Entry 9FB6 (electron microscopy, 3.13 A resolution); this record covers chains A and B of the 8 polymer chains in the assembly.

Chain A (and B):
Protein: Large T antigen
From: Betapolyomavirus macacae
Notes: EC 3.6.4.-; chain B of this document is another copy of the same molecule, construct and numbering; everything in this record applies to it too
UniProtKB: P03070 (LT_SV40); residues 266-627 here = UniProt positions 266-627
Chain sequence (362 residues; numbered 266 to 627; the number before each row is that of its first residue):
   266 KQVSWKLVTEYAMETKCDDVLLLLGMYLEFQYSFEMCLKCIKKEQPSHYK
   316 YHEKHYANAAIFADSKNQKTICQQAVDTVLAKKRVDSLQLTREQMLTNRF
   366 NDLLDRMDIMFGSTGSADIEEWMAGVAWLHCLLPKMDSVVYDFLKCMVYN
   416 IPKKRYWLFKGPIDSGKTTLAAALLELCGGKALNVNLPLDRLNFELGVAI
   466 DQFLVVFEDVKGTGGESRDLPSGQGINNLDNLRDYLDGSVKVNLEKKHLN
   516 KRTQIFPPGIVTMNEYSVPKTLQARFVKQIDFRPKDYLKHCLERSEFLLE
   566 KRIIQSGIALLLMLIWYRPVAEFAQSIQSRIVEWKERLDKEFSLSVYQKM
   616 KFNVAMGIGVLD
Ligand contacts: ATP (adenosine-5'-triphosphate): Trp393, Leu397, Pro427, Ile428, Asp429, Ser430, Gly431, Lys432, Thr433, Thr434, Asp474, Asn529, Arg548, Pro549, Lys550, Leu553, Lys554, Leu557, Leu564
From the paper describing this entry:
  - binding site for Chains: T: Arg456, Lys512, His513
  - binding site for ATP: Lys418, Arg498, Arg540

Interface between chain A and chain B:
Pairs across the interface - 60 pairs, chain A then chain B:
  Asp284(A) with Arg349(B), salt bridge
  Leu286(A) with Asp342(B); Ala346(B); Arg349(B)
  Leu287(A) with Val350(B); Leu353(B), hydrophobic
  Gly290(A) with Ala346(B); Val350(B)
  Met291(A) with Val350(B); Gln354(B)
  Leu293(A) with Thr343(B)
  Gln310(A) with Gln354(B), hydrogen bond (side chain-backbone)
  Asp329(A) with Lys271(B), salt bridge
  Ser330(A) with Gln339(B), hydrogen bond (backbone-side chain)
  Lys331(A) with Trp270(B); Gln339(B)
  Gln333(A) with Gln339(B)
  Lys334(A) with Asp342(B), salt bridge
  Ile428(A) with Lys418(B), hydrogen bond (backbone-side chain); Ala539(B), hydrophobic
  Asp429(A) with Lys418(B), salt bridge
  Thr433(A) with Ser504(B)
  Leu440(A) with Val505(B), hydrophobic
  Ala447(A) with Val505(B), hydrophobic; Lys506(B); Asn508(B), hydrogen bond (backbone-side chain)
  Leu448(A) with Asn508(B)
  Asn449(A) with Asn496(B); Asp499(B), hydrogen bond
  Asn451(A) with Asn496(B)
  Leu452(A) with Leu454(B), hydrophobic; Asn458(B)
  Pro453(A) with Leu454(B)
  Arg456(A) with Phe459(B); Glu510(B), salt bridge
  Glu460(A) with Asn508(B), hydrogen bond; Lys516(B), salt bridge
  Asp474(A) with Arg498(B), salt bridge
  Lys476(A) with Asp495(B); Asn496(B), hydrogen bond; Arg498(B)
  Arg483(A) with Lys535(B), hydrogen bond (backbone-side chain)
  Asp484(A) with Lys535(B)
  Pro486(A) with Asp495(B)
  Lys511(A) with Asn515(B)
  Lys512(A) with Glu510(B), salt bridge; Lys511(B), hydrogen bond (side chain-backbone); Leu514(B), hydrogen bond (side chain-backbone); Asn515(B), hydrogen bond (backbone-side chain)
  His513(A) with His513(B)
  Tyr531(A) with Arg498(B)
  Leu564(A) with Ile416(B), hydrophobic; Pro417(B)
  Glu565(A) with Ile416(B)
  Arg567(A) with Asn415(B), hydrogen bond (side chain-backbone); Pro417(B); Gly503(B), hydrogen bond (side chain-backbone); Ile520(B)
  Gln570(A) with Pro417(B); Ser504(B), hydrogen bond (side chain-backbone)
Also at the interface, not in a pair above, chain A (47 interface residues in all): Leu289, Glu294, Gln296, Asn332, Ala437, Lys446, Phe459, Val463, Glu473, Asn529
Also at the interface, not in a pair above, chain B (42 interface residues in all): Tyr414, Lys419, Asn492, Tyr500, Thr518, Thr536, Arg540
From the paper, about this interface:
  - specific contacts: Arg498(B)-Asp474(A)

Summary:
47 residues of chain A and 42 residues of chain B are in contact; the contacts include 14 hydrogen bonds and 8
salt bridges. Among the polar pairs are Asp284(A)-Arg349(B), Asp329(A)-Lys271(B) and Lys334(A)-Asp342(B). The
authors report a contact between Arg498(B) and Asp474(A). From the paper: a binding site for Chains: T at
Arg456(A), Lys512(A) and His513(A); a binding site for ATP at Lys418(A), Arg498(A) and Arg540(A).
Both chains are Large T antigen (Betapolyomavirus macacae). Entry 9FB6 (SV40 large T antigen assembly with DNA
in presence of ATP) was determined by electron microscopy together with 9EVH, 9EVP, 9F3T, 9F3U, 9F5I, 9F73 and
14 further entries from the same study.
